Entry 4LK0 (X-ray diffraction, 3.91 A resolution); this record covers chains B and C of the 7 polymer chains in the assembly.

[Chain B]
Name: DNA-directed RNA polymerase subunit alpha
Organism: Escherichia coli
Notes: EC 2.7.7.6
UniProtKB: C9QXI7 (C9QXI7_ECOD1); residue numbers follow UniProt; this construct covers 1-234
Amino-acid sequence (239 residues; numbered 1 to 239; the number before each row is that of its first residue):
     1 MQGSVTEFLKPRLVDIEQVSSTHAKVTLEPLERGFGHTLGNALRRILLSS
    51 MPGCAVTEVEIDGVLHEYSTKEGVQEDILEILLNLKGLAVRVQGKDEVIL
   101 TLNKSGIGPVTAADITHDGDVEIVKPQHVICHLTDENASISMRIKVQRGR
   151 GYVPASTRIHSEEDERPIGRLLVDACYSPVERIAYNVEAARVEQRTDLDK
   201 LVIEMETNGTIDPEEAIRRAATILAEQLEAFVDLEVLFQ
Not modelled in the structure: 1-5, 161-171, 237-239
Differences from the reference sequence: expression tag (235-239)

[Chain C]
Name: DNA-directed RNA polymerase subunit beta
Organism: Escherichia coli
Notes: EC 2.7.7.6
UniProtKB: C9QV90 (C9QV90_ECOD1); residue numbers follow UniProt; this construct covers 1-1342
Amino-acid sequence (1342 residues; row label = number of the first residue in the row):
     1 MVYSYTEKKRIRKDFGKRPQVLDVPYLLSIQLDSFQKFIEQDPEGQYGLE
    51 AAFRSVFPIQSYSGNSELQYVSYRLGEPVFDVQECQIRGVTYSAPLRVKL
   101 RLVIYEREAPEGTVKDIKEQEVYMGEIPLMTDNGTFVINGTERVIVSQLH
   151 RSPGVFFDSDKGKTHSSGKVLYNARIIPYRGSWLDFEFDPKDNLFVRIDR
   201 RRKLPATIILRALNYTTEQILDLFFEKVIFEIRDNKLQMELVPERLRGET
   251 ASFDIEANGKVYVEKGRRITARHIRQLEKDDVKLIEVPVEYIAGKVVAKD
   301 YIDESTGELICAANMELSLDLLAKLSQSGHKRIETLFTNDLDHGPYISET
   351 LRVDPTNDRLSALVEIYRMMRPGEPPTREAAESLFENLFFSEDRYDLSAV
   401 GRMKFNRSLLREEIEGSGILSKDDIIDVMKKLIDIRNGKGEVDDIDHLGN
   451 RRIRSVGEMAENQFRVGLVRVERAVKERLSLGDLDTLMPQDMINAKPISA
   501 AVKEFFGSSQLSQFMDQNNPLSEITHKRRISALGPGGLTRERAGFEVRDV
   551 HPTHYGRVCPIETPEGPNIGLINSLSVYAQTNEYGFLETPYRKVTDGVVT
   601 DEIHYLSAIEEGNYVIAQANSNLDEEGHFVEDLVTCRSKGESSLFSRDQV
   651 DYMDVSTQQVVSVGASLIPFLEHDDANRALMGANMQRQAVPTLRADKPLV
   701 GTGMERAVAVDSGVTAVAKRGGVVQYVDASRIVIKVNEDEMYPGEAGIDI
   751 YNLTKYTRSNQNTCINQMPCVSLGEPVERGDVLADGPSTDLGELALGQNM
   801 RVAFMPWNGYNFEDSILVSERVVQEDRFTTIHIQELACVSRDTKLGPEEI
   851 TADIPNVGEAALSKLDESGIVYIGAEVTGGDILVGKVTPKGETQLTPEEK
   901 LLRAIFGEKASDVKDSSLRVPNGVSGTVIDVQVFTRDGVEKDKRALEIEE
   951 MQLKQAKKDLSEELQILEAGLFSRIRAVLVAGGVEAEKLDKLPRDRWLEL
  1001 GLTDEEKQNQLEQLAEQYDELKHEFEKKLEAKRRKITQGDDLAPGVLKIV
  1051 KVYLAVKRRIQPGDKMAGRHGNKGVISKINPIEDMPYDENGTPVDIVLNP
  1101 LGVPSRMNIGQILETHLGMAAKGIGDKINAMLKQQQEVAKLREFIQRAYD
  1151 LGADVRQKVDLSTFSDEEVMRLAENLRKGMPIATPVFDGAKEAEIKELLK
  1201 LGDLPTSGQIRLYDGRTGEQFERPVTVGYMYMLKLNHLVDDKMHARSTGS
  1251 YSLVTQQPLGGKAQFGGQRFGEMEVWALEAYGAAYTLQEMLTVKSDDVNG
  1301 RTKMYKNIVDGNHQMEPGMPESFNVLLKEIRSLGINIELEDE
Not modelled in the structure: 1-2

[Interface between chain B and chain C]
Contacting residue pairs (8):
  Arg33(B) - Glu820(C)  salt bridge
  Arg33(B) - Pro1081(C)
  Arg33(B) - Glu1083(C)
  Gly34(B) - Glu1083(C)
  His37(B) - Arg1216(C)
  Asn41(B) - Arg1216(C)  hydrogen bond (side chain-backbone)
  Asn41(B) - Thr1217(C)
  Tyr185(B) - Thr1217(C)
Other interface residues (no listed pair), chain B (7 interface residues in all): Arg44, Arg45
Other interface residues (no listed pair), chain C (7 interface residues in all): Asp1084, Glu1219

[Overview]
The chain B/chain C interface involves 7 residues from each chain; the contacts include 1 hydrogen bond and 1
salt bridge. Polar contacts include Arg33(B)-Glu820(C) and Asn41(B)-Arg1216(C).
Chain B is DNA-directed RNA polymerase subunit alpha and chain C is DNA-directed RNA polymerase subunit beta,
both from Escherichia coli; the structure, Crystal Structure Analysis of the E.coli holoenzyme/T7 Gp2 complex,
was determined by X-ray diffraction (same publication as 4LJZ, 4LK1 and 4LLG).
